PDB entry 5WEM | electron microscopy, 6.10 A resolution (low resolution: residue-level contacts below are approximate; hydrogen-bond / salt-bridge calls are withheld) | chains C and D of the 4 polymer chains in the assembly

[Chain C (and D)]
Name: Chimera of Glutamate receptor 2, Germ cell-specific gene 1-like protein
From: Rattus norvegicus
Notes: fragment: UNP P19491 residues 25-847 and UNP D3Z7H4 residues 2-238 linked via LINKER GTG; chain D of this document is another copy of the same molecule, construct and numbering; everything in this record applies to it too
Reference sequence: chimeric construct of P19491, D3Z7H4: residues 10-826 from P19491 (GRIA2_RAT), isoform P19491-2 positions 25-841 (UniProt number = residue number + 15); residues 1002-1238 from D3Z7H4 positions 2-238 (UniProt number = residue number - 1000)
Chain sequence (1057 residues; numbered 10 to 1238; 172 numbers in that range are skipped by the numbering (no residue carries them; nothing is unmodelled there); the number before each row is that of its first residue):
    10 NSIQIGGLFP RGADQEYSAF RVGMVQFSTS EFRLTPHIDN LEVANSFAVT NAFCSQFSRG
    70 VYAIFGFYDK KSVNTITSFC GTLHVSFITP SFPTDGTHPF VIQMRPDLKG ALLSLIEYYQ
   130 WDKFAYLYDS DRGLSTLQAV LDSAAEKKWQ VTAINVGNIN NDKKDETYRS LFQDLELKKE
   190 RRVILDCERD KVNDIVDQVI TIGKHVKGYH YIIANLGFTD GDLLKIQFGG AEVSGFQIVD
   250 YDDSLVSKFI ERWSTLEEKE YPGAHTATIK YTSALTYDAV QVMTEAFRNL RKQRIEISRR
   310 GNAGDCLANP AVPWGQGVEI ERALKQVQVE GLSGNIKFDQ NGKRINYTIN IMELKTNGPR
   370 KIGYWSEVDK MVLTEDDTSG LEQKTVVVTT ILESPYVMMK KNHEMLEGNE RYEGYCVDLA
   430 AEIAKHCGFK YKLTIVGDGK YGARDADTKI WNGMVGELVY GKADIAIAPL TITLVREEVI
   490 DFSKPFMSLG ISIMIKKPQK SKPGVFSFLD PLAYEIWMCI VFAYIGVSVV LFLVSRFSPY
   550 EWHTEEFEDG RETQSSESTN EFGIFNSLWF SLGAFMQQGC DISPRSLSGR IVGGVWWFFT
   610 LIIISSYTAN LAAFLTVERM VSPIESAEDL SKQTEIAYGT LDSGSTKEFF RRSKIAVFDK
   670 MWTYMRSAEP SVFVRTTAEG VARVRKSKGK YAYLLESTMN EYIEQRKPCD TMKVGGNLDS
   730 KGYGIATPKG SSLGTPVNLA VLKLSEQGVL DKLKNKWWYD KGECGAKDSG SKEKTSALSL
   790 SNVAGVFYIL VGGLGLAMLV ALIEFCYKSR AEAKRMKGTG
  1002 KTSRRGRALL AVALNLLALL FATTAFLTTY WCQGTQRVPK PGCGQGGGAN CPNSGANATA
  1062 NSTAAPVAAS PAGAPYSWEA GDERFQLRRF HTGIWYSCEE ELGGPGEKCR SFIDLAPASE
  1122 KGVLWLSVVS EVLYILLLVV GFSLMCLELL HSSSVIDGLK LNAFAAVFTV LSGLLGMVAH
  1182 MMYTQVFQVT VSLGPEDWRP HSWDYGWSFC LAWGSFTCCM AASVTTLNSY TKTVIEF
Not modelled in the structure: 545-572, 821-829, 1041-1085, 1102-1106, 1155-1157, 1234-1238 (chain D: 545-572, 818-829, 1002-1238)
Construct notes: engineered mutation Glu-241 (Asn256 in P19491), Leu-382 (Val397 in P19491), Glu-384 (Gly405 in P19491), Asp-385 (Asn406 in P19491), Gln-392 (Asn413 in P19491), Leu-1151 (Val151 in D3Z7H4); linker (827-829)
Curated features (UniProtKB/Swiss-Prot):
  - glycosylation: Asn-355 (N-linked (GlcNAc...) asparagine)
Disulfides: Cys-63/Cys-315, Cys-718/Cys-773, Cys-1099/Cys-1110

[Chain C / chain D interface]
Residue-residue contacts - 104 pairs, chain C then chain D:
  Asn-54(C) with Ser-87(D); Thr-91(D)
  Ser-55(C) with Asn-83(D); Ser-87(D); Phe-88(D)
  Phe-56(C) with Ser-87(D); Phe-88(D); Thr-91(D); Cys-315(D); Ala-320(D)
  Thr-59(C) with Phe-88(D); Leu-316(D)
  Asn-60(C) with Leu-316(D)
  Cys-63(C) with Leu-316(D)
  Lys-79(C) with Asn-83(D)
  Lys-80(C) with Asn-83(D)
  Asn-83(C) with Ser-55(D); Lys-79(D); Lys-80(D); Asn-83(D)
  Ser-87(C) with Asn-54(D); Ser-55(D); Phe-56(D)
  Phe-88(C) with Ser-55(D); Phe-56(D); Thr-59(D)
  Thr-91(C) with Asn-54(D); Phe-56(D)
  Tyr-137(C) with Gln-147(D)
  Leu-143(C) with Leu-143(D); Gln-147(D)
  Gln-147(C) with Tyr-137(D); Leu-143(D)
  Leu-150(C) with Ala-162(D)
  Ala-154(C) with Thr-161(D); Ile-163(D)
  Thr-161(C) with Ala-154(D)
  Ala-162(C) with Leu-150(D)
  Ile-163(C) with Ala-154(D)
  Asp-314(C) with Leu-316(D)
  Cys-315(C) with Phe-56(D); Leu-316(D)
  Leu-316(C) with Thr-59(D); Asn-60(D); Cys-63(D); Asp-314(D); Cys-315(D)
  Ala-320(C) with Phe-56(D)
  Asp-456(C) with Lys-157(D)
  Thr-457(C) with Lys-157(D)
  Asp-519(C) with Ala-786(D)
  Pro-520(C) with Leu-787(D)
  Ile-525(C) with Leu-789(D)
  Gly-582(C) with Gln-587(D)
  Ala-583(C) with Gln-587(D)
  Gln-586(C) with Gln-586(D); Gln-587(D)
  Gly-588(C) with Gln-587(D)
  Cys-589(C) with Gln-587(D)
  Ser-592(C) with Trp-578(D); Asp-590(D)
  Arg-594(C) with Trp-578(D)
  Ser-597(C) with Ala-806(D)
  Arg-599(C) with Trp-578(D)
  Val-601(C) with Gly-802(D); Leu-803(D); Ala-806(D)
  Val-604(C) with Leu-799(D)
  Trp-606(C) with Leu-581(D); Phe-584(D); Met-585(D); Gln-586(D); Gln-587(D)
  Phe-608(C) with Val-792(D); Phe-796(D)
  Leu-610(C) with Met-585(D)
  Ile-611(C) with Phe-517(D)
  Ser-614(C) with Thr-617(D)
  Ser-615(C) with Leu-620(D)
  Ala-618(C) with Leu-620(D); Ala-621(D); Leu-624(D)
  Asn-619(C) with Leu-624(D); Ala-786(D); Leu-787(D)
  Ala-622(C) with Leu-624(D)
  Phe-623(C) with Ser-785(D); Ala-786(D)
  Thr-625(C) with Thr-625(D)
  Lys-641(C) with Asp-777(D); Ser-780(D)
  Glu-644(C) with Ser-780(D); Lys-781(D); Lys-783(D)
  Thr-672(C) with Asp-769(D)
  Pro-1118(C) with Lys-697(D)
  Val-1179(C) with Val-800(D)
  Met-1183(C) with Tyr-797(D)
  Gln-1186(C) with Ser-790(D); Ala-793(D)
  Gln-1189(C) with Ser-788(D); Leu-789(D); Ser-790(D)
  Leu-1194(C) with Lys-697(D)
Also at the interface, not in a pair above, chain C (86 interface residues in all): Leu-92, Ser-139, Asp-151, Ala-153, Gln-159, Asn-164, Lys-187, Val-539, Leu-542, Met-585, Gln-587, Asp-590, Ser-595, Leu-596, Ile-600, Gly-603, Trp-605, Phe-607, Thr-617, Ala-621, Val-630, Gln-642, Thr-643, Glu-678, Leu-1172, Met-1182
Also at the interface, not in a pair above, chain D (79 interface residues in all): Leu-92, Ser-139, Asp-151, Ala-153, Gln-159, Asn-164, Lys-187, Lys-410, Pro-512, Phe-574, Gly-588, Ile-613, Tyr-616, Glu-782, Val-795, Ile-798, Leu-805, Met-807, Val-809, Glu-813

[Summary]
86 residues of chain C and 79 residues of chain D are in contact.
Chain C and chain D are both Chimera of Glutamate receptor 2, Germ cell-specific gene 1-like protein (Rattus
norvegicus); the structure, GluA2 bound to GSG1L in digitonin, state 1, was determined by electron microscopy
together with 5WEK, 5WEL, 5WEN and 5WEO from the same study.
